4FIG - chain A; structure by X-ray diffraction, 3.01 A resolution.

Chain A:
Protein: Serine/threonine-protein kinase PAK 4
Source organism: Homo sapiens
Notes: EC 2.7.11.1
UniProtKB: O96013 (PAK4_HUMAN); residues 274-591 here correspond to UniProt positions 1-318 (UniProt number = residue number - 273)
Amino-acid sequence (346 residues; each row starts with the number of its first residue):
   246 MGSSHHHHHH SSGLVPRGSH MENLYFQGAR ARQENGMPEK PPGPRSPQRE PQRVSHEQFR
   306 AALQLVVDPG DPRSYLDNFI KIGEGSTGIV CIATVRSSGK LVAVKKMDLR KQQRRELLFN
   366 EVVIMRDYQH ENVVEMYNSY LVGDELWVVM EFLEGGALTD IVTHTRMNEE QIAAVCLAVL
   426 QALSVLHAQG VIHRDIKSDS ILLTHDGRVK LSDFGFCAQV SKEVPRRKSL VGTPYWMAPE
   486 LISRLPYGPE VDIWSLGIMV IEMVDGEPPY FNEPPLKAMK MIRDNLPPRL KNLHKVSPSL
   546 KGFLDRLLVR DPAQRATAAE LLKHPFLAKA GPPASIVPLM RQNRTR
Not modelled in the structure: 246-297, 591
Differences from the reference sequence: expression tag (246-273)
Modified positions: S474 (phosphoserine; SEP)
Curated features (UniProtKB/Swiss-Prot):
  - modified residue: K351 (N6-methyllysine)
Residues lining bound ligands: AMP-PNP (ANP; phosphoaminophosphonic acid-adenylate ester): I327, E329, G330, S331, T332, G333, V335, A348, K350, E366, V379, M395, E396, F397, L398, A402, D440, L447, S457, D458, F459, G460, F461
Reported in the primary citation:
  - post-translational modification sites: S474

In short:
Ligands of chain A: AMP-PNP. The paper reports a modification site at S474.
Chain A is Serine/threonine-protein kinase PAK 4 (Homo sapiens); the structure, Catalytic domain of human
PAK4, was determined by X-ray diffraction, deposited together with 4FIE, 4FIF, 4FIH, 4FII and 4FIJ.
